Entry 4PBA (X-ray diffraction, 3.30 A resolution); this record covers chains A and F of the 6 polymer chains in the assembly.

== Chain A ==
Name: Uncharacterized protein AbaSI
From: Acinetobacter baumannii
UniProtKB: B0VN39 (B0VN39_ACIBS); numbering as in UniProt (aligned over 1-321)
Chain sequence (321 residues; row label = number of the first residue in the row):
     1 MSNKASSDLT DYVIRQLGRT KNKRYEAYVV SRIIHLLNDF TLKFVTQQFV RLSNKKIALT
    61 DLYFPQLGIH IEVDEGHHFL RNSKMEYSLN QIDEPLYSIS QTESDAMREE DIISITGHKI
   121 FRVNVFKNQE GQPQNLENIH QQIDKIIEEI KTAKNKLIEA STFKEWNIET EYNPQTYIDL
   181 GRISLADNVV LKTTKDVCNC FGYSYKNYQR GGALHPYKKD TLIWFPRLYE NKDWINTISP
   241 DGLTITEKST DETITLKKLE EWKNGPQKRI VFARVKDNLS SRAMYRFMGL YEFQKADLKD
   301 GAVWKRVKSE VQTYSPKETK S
Unresolved in the structure: 1-4, 319-321
Sequence notes: engineered mutation Ser2 (Cys in B0VN39), Ser309 (Cys in B0VN39), Ser321 (Cys in B0VN39)
Reported in the primary citation:
  - catalytic residues: Lys23, Asp61, Glu72, Val73, Asp74, Glu75, His78 (proposed by the authors, not directly observed)
  - mutagenesis - K23A, D61A, E75A, H78A, D105A, W234A, L259A, R269A, W304A: abolished catalytic activity
  - mutagenesis - D74A, E103A, R108A, W224A, N236A: decreased catalytic activity
  - mutagenesis - H77A, Q209A, T253A, K263A: unchanged catalytic activity

== Chain F ==
Molecule: 32-nt DNA strand
Sequence (32 nucleotides; each row starts with the number of its first residue):
     1 CTAAXGTGGA TGATAATTAT CATCCACGTT AG
Unresolved in the structure: 32
Modified / non-standard residues: 5HC (2'-deoxy-5-(hydroxymethyl)cytidine 5'-(dihydrogen phosphate)) at position 5

== Interface between chain A and chain F ==
Residue-residue contacts (6; chain A residue first):
  Arg81(A) - DT14(F)  salt bridge to the phosphate
  Lys206(A) - DA31(F)  phosphate contact
  Asn207(A) - DA31(F)  sugar contact
  Gln209(A) - DT30(F)  hydrogen bond to the base
  Gln209(A) - DA31(F)  hydrogen bond to the sugar
  Lys276(A) - DT23(F)  salt bridge to the phosphate
Other interface residues (no listed pair), chain A (6 interface residues in all): Ser281

== Summary ==
6 residues of chain A and 4 residues of chain F are in contact, with 2 hydrogen bonds and 2 salt bridges.
Among the polar pairs are Gln209(A)-DT30(F), Gln209(A)-DA31(F) and Arg81(A)-DT14(F). The paper reports
catalytic residues Lys23(A), Asp61(A) and Glu72(A) among others; K23A, D61A and E75A of chain A, among others,
abolish catalytic activity; 18 substitutions were tested in all.
Chain A is Uncharacterized protein AbaSI (Acinetobacter baumannii) and chain F is a 32-nt DNA strand; the
structure, The 5-Hydroxymethylcytosine-Specific Restriction Enzyme AbaSI in a Complex with Substrate-like DNA,
was determined by X-ray diffraction together with 4PAR and 4PBB from the same study.
